Entry 4I3H (X-ray diffraction, 3.70 A resolution); this record covers chains A and H of the 6 polymer chains in the assembly.

[Chain A]
Molecule: Topoisomerase IV subunit B, DNA topoisomerase 4 subunit A chimera
From: Streptococcus pneumoniae
Notes: EC 5.99.1.-, 5.99.1.3
UniProt: chimeric construct of Q3HZ71, D6ZLV0: residues 1-999 from Q3HZ71 (Q3HZ71_STREE) positions 1-647 (offset varies); residues 1001-1488 from D6ZLV0 positions 1-488 (UniProt number = residue number - 1000)
Amino-acid sequence (1144 residues; each row starts with the number of its first residue; note: 352 numbers in that range are skipped by the numbering (no residue carries them; nothing is unmodelled there)):
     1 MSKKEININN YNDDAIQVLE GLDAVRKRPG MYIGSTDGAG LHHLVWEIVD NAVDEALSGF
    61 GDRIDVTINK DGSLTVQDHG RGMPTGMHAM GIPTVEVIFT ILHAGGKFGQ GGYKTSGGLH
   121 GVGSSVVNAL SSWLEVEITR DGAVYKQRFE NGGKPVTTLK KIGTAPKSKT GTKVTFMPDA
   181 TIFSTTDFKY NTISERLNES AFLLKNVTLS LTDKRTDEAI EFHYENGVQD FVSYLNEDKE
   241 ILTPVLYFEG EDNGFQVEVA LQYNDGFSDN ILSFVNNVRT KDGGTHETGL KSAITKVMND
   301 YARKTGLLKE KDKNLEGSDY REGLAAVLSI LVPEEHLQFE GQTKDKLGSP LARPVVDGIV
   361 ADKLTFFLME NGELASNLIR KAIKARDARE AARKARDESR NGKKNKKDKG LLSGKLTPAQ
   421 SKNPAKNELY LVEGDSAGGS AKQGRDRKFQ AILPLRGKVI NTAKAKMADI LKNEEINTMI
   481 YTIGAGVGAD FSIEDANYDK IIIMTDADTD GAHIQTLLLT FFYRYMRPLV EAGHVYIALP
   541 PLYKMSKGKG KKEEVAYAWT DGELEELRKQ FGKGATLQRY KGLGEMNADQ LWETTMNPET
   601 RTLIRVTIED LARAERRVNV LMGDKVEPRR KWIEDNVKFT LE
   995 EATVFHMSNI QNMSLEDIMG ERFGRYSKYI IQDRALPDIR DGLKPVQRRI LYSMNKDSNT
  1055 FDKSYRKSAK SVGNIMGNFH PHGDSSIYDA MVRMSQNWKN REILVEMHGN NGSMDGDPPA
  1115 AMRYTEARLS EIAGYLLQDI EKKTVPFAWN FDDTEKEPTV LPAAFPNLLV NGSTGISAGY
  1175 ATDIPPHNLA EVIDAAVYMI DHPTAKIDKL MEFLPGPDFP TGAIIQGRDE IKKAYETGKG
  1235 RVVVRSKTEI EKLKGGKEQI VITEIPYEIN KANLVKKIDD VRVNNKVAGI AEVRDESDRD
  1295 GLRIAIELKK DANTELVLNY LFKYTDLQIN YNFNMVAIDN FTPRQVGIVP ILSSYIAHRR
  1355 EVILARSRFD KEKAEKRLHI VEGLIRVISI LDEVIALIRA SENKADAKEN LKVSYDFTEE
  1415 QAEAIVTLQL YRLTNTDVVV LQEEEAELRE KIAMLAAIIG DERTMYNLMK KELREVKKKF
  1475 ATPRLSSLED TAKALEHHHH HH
Not modelled in the structure: 1-23, 59-61, 80-93, 109-118, 312-315, 397-413, 549-555, 560, 569-576, 995-1002, 1485-1496
Sequence notes: linker (1000)
Metal / ion sites: Mg2+: Phe-1316, Thr-1319, Gln-1322
From the paper describing this entry:
  - binding site for the 34-nt DNA strand: Lys-1464, Arg-1468
  - catalytic residues: Tyr-1118 (proposed by the authors, not directly observed)
  - catalytic residues: Arg-1117
  - mutagenesis - K1464A, K1464A/R1468A/K1471A, K1464A/R1468E/K1471E, R1468A: unchanged catalytic activity
  - conformationally variable residues (order/disorder transition): Asp-1400 to Glu-1413

[Chain H]
Molecule: 34-nt DNA strand
Sequence (34 nucleotides; each row starts with the number of its first residue):
     1 CCTGATTCTG TGGATAACCG TATTACCGCC TTTG
Not modelled in the structure: 1-7, 28-34

[Interface between chain A and chain H]
Contacting residue pairs (33; chain A residue first):
  Glu-433(A) with DT15(H), phosphate contact
  Gly-434(A) with DA16(H), phosphate contact; DA17(H), phosphate contact
  Asp-435(A) with DA16(H), phosphate contact; DA17(H), hydrogen bond to the phosphate
  Ser-436(A) with DA17(H), hydrogen bond to the phosphate
  Gly-457(A) with DT15(H), base contact; DA16(H), hydrogen bond to the sugar
  Lys-458(A) with DT15(H), base contact
  Asp-506(A) with DA16(H), phosphate contact
  Asp-510(A) with DT15(H), sugar contact
  Arg-1028(A) with DG13(H), phosphate contact; DA14(H), hydrogen bond to the phosphate
  Lys-1038(A) with DG12(H), phosphate contact; DG13(H), salt bridge to the phosphate
  Val-1040(A) with DG13(H), sugar contact; DA14(H), phosphate contact
  His-1074(A) with DA14(H), salt bridge to the phosphate
  His-1076(A) with DA14(H), phosphate contact; DT15(H), salt bridge to the phosphate
  Gly-1077(A) with DT15(H), hydrogen bond to the phosphate
  Ser-1080(A) with DA14(H), phosphate contact; DT15(H), phosphate contact
  Arg-1087(A) with DG12(H), salt bridge to the phosphate; DG13(H), phosphate contact
  Lys-1093(A) with DG12(H), phosphate contact
  Thr-1168(A) with DG12(H), sugar contact; DG13(H), phosphate contact
  Ile-1170(A) with DT11(H), base contact; DG12(H), hydrogen bond to the base
  Glu-1262(A) with DT11(H), phosphate contact; DG12(H), phosphate contact
  Asn-1267(A) with DG10(H), phosphate contact
Other interface residues (no listed pair), chain A (25 interface residues in all): Arg-456, Gln-1041, Pro-1075, Ala-1084
Other interface residues (no listed pair), chain H (9 interface residues in all): DC18

[In short]
25 residues of chain A and 9 residues of chain H are in contact; the contacts include 6 hydrogen bonds and 4
salt bridges. Polar contacts include Ile-1170(A)/DG12(H), Gly-457(A)/DA16(H) and Asp-435(A)/DA17(H). The paper
reports catalytic residues Tyr-1118(A) and Arg-1117(A); K1464A, K1464A/R1468A/K1471A and K1464A/R1468E/K1471E
of chain A, among others, leave catalytic activity unchanged.
Chain A is Topoisomerase IV subunit B, DNA topoisomerase 4 subunit A chimera (Streptococcus pneumoniae) and
chain H is a 34-nt DNA strand; the structure, A three-gate structure of topoisomerase IV from Streptococcus
pneumoniae, was determined by X-ray diffraction together with 4JUO from the same study.
